Entry 4NIJ (X-ray diffraction, 1.86 A resolution); this record covers chain A.

== Chain A ==
Molecule: Lysozyme C
Source organism: Gallus gallus
Notes: EC 3.2.1.17
UniProt: P00698 (LYSC_CHICK); residues 1-129 here correspond to UniProt positions 19-147 (UniProt number = residue number + 18)
Chain sequence (129 residues; numbered 1 to 129; the number before each row is that of its first residue):
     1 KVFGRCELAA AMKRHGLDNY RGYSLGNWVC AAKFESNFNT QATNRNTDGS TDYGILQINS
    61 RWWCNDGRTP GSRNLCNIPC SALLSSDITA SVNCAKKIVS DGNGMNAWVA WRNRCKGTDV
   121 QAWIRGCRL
Cystine bridges: Cys6-Cys127, Cys30-Cys115, Cys64-Cys80, Cys76-Cys94
Bound ions: Na+: Ser60, Cys64, Ser72, Arg73
Ligand contacts: carbonyl(tetrachloro)oxidoiridium (2T8): Ala11, Arg14, His15, Asp87, Ile88, Thr89
UniProt features mapped onto this chain:
  - active site: Glu35, Asp52
  - binding site (substrate): Asp101

== In short ==
Bound to chain A: carbonyl(tetrachloro)oxidoiridium. Ser60, Cys64, Ser72 and Arg73 coordinate Na+. UniProt
lists active-site residues Glu35 and Asp52 and substrate-binding residue Asp101.
Chain A is Lysozyme C (Gallus gallus); the structure, X-ray structure of the complex between hen egg white
lysozyme and pentachlorocarbonyliridate(III) (30 days), was determined by X-ray diffraction, deposited
together with 4N9R, 4NHP, 4NHQ, 4NHS and 4NHT.
